Entry 8C16 (X-ray diffraction, 4.20 A resolution (low resolution: residue-level contacts below are approximate; hydrogen-bond / salt-bridge calls are withheld)); this record covers chains A and B.

[Chain A (and B)]
Molecule: Ferredoxin--NADP reductase
Organism: Bacillus cereus ATCC 14579
Notes: EC 1.18.1.2; chain B of this document is another copy of the same molecule, construct and numbering; everything in this record applies to it too
Reference sequence: Q816D9 (FENR_BACCR); residues 1-331 here = UniProt positions 1-331
Sequence (331 residues; each row starts with the number of its first residue):
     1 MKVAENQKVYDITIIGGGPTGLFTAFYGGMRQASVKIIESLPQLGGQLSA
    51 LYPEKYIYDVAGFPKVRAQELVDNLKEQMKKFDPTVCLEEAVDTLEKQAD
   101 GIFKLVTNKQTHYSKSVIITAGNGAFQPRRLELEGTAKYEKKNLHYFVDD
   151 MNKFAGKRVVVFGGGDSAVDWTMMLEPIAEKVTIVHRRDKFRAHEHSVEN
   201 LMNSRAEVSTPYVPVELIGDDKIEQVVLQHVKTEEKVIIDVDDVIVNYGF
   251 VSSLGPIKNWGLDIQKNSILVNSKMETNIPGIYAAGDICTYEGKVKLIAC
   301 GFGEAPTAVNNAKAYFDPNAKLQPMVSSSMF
Disordered / not traced: 1-5, 320-331 (chain B: 1-5)
Differences from the reference sequence: engineered mutation V326 (His in Q816D9)
Ligand contacts: FAD (flavin-adenine dinucleotide): I15, G16, G17, G18, P19, T20, G21, I38, E39, S40, L41, G45, G46, Q47, L48, L51, Y52, I57, D59, E90, A91, V92, T120, A121, G122, N123, G124, A125, F126, I257, W260, A285, G286, D287, I288, K296, L297, I298

[Chain A / chain B interface]
Residue-residue contacts (75; chain A residue first):
  F23(A) - D59(B)
  F23(A) - A61(B)
  F23(A) - A299(B)
  F26(A) - Y58(B)
  F26(A) - D59(B)
  Y27(A) - L297(B)
  G29(A) - H196(B)
  M30(A) - E195(B)
  M30(A) - H196(B)
  Q32(A) - E195(B)
  Y56(A) - S328(B)
  I57(A) - S327(B)
  Y58(A) - F26(B)
  Y58(A) - Q78(B)
  Y58(A) - S327(B)
  Y58(A) - F331(B)
  D59(A) - F23(B)
  D59(A) - F26(B)
  D59(A) - Y27(B)
  D59(A) - M30(B)
  D59(A) - S327(B)
  V60(A) - Q78(B)
  A61(A) - F23(B)
  A61(A) - F302(B)
  G62(A) - F63(B)
  G62(A) - L71(B)
  G62(A) - N74(B)
  G62(A) - L75(B)
  G62(A) - Q78(B)
  F63(A) - G62(B)
  F63(A) - F63(B)
  F63(A) - Q78(B)
  P64(A) - N74(B)
  P64(A) - Q78(B)
  P64(A) - K81(B)
  L71(A) - G62(B)
  N74(A) - G62(B)
  N74(A) - P64(B)
  L75(A) - G62(B)
  Q78(A) - Y58(B)
  Q78(A) - V60(B)
  Q78(A) - G62(B)
  Q78(A) - F63(B)
  Q78(A) - P64(B)
  K81(A) - P64(B)
  F82(A) - H196(B)
  S273(A) - E292(B)
  K274(A) - E292(B)
  K274(A) - G293(B)
  Y291(A) - S273(B)
  E292(A) - S273(B)
  E292(A) - K274(B)
  G293(A) - K274(B)
  G293(A) - T307(B)
  G293(A) - N311(B)
  V295(A) - N310(B)
  V295(A) - Q323(B)
  V295(A) - P324(B)
  K296(A) - Q323(B)
  L297(A) - Y27(B)
  L297(A) - P306(B)
  A299(A) - G303(B)
  C300(A) - G303(B)
  C300(A) - P306(B)
  C300(A) - T307(B)
  F302(A) - A61(B)
  G303(A) - A299(B)
  G303(A) - C300(B)
  G303(A) - G303(B)
  P306(A) - L297(B)
  P306(A) - C300(B)
  T307(A) - G293(B)
  T307(A) - C300(B)
  N310(A) - V295(B)
  N311(A) - G293(B)
Other interface residues (no listed pair), chain A (41 interface residues in all): R31, E77, K294, N319
Other interface residues (no listed pair), chain B (42 interface residues in all): E77, K190, R192, Y291, L322

[In short]
41 residues of chain A and 42 residues of chain B are in contact. Bound to chain A: flavin-adenine
dinucleotide.
Chain A and chain B are both Ferredoxin--NADP reductase (Bacillus cereus ATCC 14579); the structure, Crystal
structure of asymmetric ferredoxin/flavodoxin NADP+ oxidoreductase 2 (FNR2) H326V mutant from Bacillus cereus,
was determined by X-ray diffraction, deposited together with 8AVH, 8AVI and 8C3M.
